5EYB - chains A and C of the 3 polymer chains in the assembly; structure by X-ray diffraction, 2.70 A resolution.

# Chain A
Name: DNA-binding protein reb1
Organism: Schizosaccharomyces pombe
UniProt: Q9P6H9 (REB1_SCHPO); residue numbers follow UniProt; this construct covers 146-504
Sequence (362 residues; numbered 143 to 504; the number before each row is that of its first residue):
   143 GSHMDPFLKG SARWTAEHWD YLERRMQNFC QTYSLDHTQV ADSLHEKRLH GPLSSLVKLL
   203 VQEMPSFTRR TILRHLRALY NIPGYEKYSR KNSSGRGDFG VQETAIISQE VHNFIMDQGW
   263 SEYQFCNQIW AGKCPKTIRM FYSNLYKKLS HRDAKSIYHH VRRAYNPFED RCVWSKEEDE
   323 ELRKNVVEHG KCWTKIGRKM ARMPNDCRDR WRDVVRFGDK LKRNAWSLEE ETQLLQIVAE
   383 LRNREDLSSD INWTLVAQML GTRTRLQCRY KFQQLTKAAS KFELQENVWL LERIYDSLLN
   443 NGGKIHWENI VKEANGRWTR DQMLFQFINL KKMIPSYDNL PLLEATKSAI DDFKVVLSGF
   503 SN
Not modelled in the structure: 143-153, 384-390, 501-504
Differences from the reference sequence: expression tag (143-145)
UniProt features mapped onto this chain:
  - DNA-binding region (H-T-H motif): Trp335 to Val357, Trp395 to Thr418
Reported in the primary citation:
  - binding site for the 26-nt DNA strand (chain C): Arg212, Arg216, Lys297, Tyr300, His301, Asn347, Arg350, Asp351, Arg354, Arg407, Leu408
  - mutagenesis - W460R/L485P: decreased binding to Rpa12
  - mutagenesis - W460R, L485P: unchanged binding to Rpa12

# Chain C
Molecule: 26-nt DNA strand
Sequence (26 nucleotides; each row starts with the number of its first residue):
     1 GTAAAAGGTA AGGGTAATGC ACTTTT

# Chain A / chain C interface
Pairs across the interface (45):
  His192(A) with DT26(C), salt bridge to the phosphate
  Ser208(A) with DT18(C), phosphate contact
  Phe209(A) with DT18(C), phosphate contact
  Thr210(A) with DT18(C), hydrogen bond to the phosphate
  Arg212(A) with DG19(C), hydrogen bond to the base; DC20(C), base contact
  Thr213(A) with DA17(C), hydrogen bond to the phosphate; DT18(C), phosphate contact
  Arg216(A) with DT18(C), base contact
  His217(A) with DA17(C), salt bridge to the phosphate
  Lys229(A) with DA16(C), salt bridge to the phosphate
  Tyr230(A) with DA17(C), phosphate contact
  Gly274(A) with DG8(C), phosphate contact
  Lys275(A) with DG8(C), phosphate contact
  Cys276(A) with DG7(C), hydrogen bond to the phosphate; DG8(C), hydrogen bond to the phosphate
  Tyr284(A) with DG7(C), phosphate contact
  Tyr288(A) with DG7(C), hydrogen bond to the phosphate
  Lys297(A) with DG7(C), hydrogen bond to the base; DG8(C), hydrogen bond to the base
  Tyr300(A) with DG7(C), sugar contact; DG8(C), hydrogen bond to the phosphate; DT9(C), base contact
  His301(A) with DT9(C), base contact; DA10(C), base contact
  Arg304(A) with DG8(C), salt bridge to the phosphate; DT9(C), salt bridge to the phosphate
  Lys333(A) with DA10(C), sugar contact; DA11(C), phosphate contact
  Cys334(A) with DA10(C), phosphate contact
  Trp335(A) with DA10(C), phosphate contact; DA11(C), hydrogen bond to the phosphate
  Thr336(A) with DT9(C), sugar contact; DA10(C), hydrogen bond to the phosphate
  Arg350(A) with DA11(C), base contact; DG12(C), hydrogen bond to the base; DG13(C), hydrogen bond to the base
  Arg354(A) with DG12(C), base contact; DG13(C), hydrogen bond to the base
  Asn394(A) with DG12(C), sugar contact; DG13(C), hydrogen bond to the phosphate
  Arg407(A) with DG13(C), base contact; DG14(C), hydrogen bond to the base
  Leu408(A) with DT15(C), base contact
  Arg411(A) with DT15(C), salt bridge to the phosphate
Also at the interface, not in a pair above, chain A (38 interface residues in all): Trp156, Arg190, Ile271, Arg281, Asn347, Asp351, Ile393, Trp395, Thr396

# Overview
38 residues of chain A face 15 of chain C across their interface; the contacts include 16 hydrogen bonds and 6
salt bridges. Polar contacts include Arg212(A)-DG19(C), Lys297(A)-DG7(C) and Lys297(A)-DG8(C). From the paper:
a binding site for the 26-nt DNA strand (chain C) at Arg212(A), Arg216(A) and Lys297(A) among others;
W460R/L485P of chain A reduce binding to Rpa12; 3 substitutions were tested in all.
Chain A is DNA-binding protein reb1 (Schizosaccharomyces pombe) and chain C is a 26-nt DNA strand; the
structure, X-ray Structure of Reb1-Ter Complex, was determined by X-ray diffraction.
